PDB entry 7T54 | electron microscopy, 4.50 A resolution (low resolution: residue-level contacts below are approximate; hydrogen-bond / salt-bridge calls are withheld) | chains A and B

== Chain A (and B) ==
Protein: ABC-type bacteriocin transporter
Source organism: Acetivibrio thermocellus
Notes: chain B of this document is another copy of the same molecule, construct and numbering; everything in this record applies to it too
Reference sequence: A3DCU1 (A3DCU1_ACET2); residues 1-727 here = UniProt positions 1-727
Amino-acid sequence (730 residues; each row starts with the number of its first residue; numbers below 1 keep their minus sign (Ser-2 is residue -2)):
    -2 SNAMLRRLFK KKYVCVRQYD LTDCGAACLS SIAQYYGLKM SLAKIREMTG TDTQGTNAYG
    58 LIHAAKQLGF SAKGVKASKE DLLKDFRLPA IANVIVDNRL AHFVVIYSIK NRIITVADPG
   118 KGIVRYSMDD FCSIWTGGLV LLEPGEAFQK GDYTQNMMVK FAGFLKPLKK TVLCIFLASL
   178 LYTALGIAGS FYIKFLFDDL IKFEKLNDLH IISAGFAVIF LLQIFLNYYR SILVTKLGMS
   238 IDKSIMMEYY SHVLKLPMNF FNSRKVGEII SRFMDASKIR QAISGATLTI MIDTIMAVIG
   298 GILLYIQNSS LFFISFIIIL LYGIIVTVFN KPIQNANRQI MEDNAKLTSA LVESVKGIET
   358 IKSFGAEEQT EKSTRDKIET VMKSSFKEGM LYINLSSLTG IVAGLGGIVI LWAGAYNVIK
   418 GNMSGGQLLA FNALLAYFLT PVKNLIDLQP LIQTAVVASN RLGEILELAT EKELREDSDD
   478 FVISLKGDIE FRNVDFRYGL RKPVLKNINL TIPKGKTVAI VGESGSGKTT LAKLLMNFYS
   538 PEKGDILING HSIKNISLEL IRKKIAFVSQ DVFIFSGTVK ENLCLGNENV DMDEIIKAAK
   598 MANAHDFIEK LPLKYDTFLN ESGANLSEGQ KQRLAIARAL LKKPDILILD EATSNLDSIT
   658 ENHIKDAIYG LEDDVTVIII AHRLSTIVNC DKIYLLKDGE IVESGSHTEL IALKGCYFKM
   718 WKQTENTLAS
Not modelled in the structure: -2 to 7, 151-157, 723-727
Sequence notes: expression tag (-2 to 0)
Ligand contacts:
  - ATP (adenosine-5'-triphosphate), molecule 1: Asn259, Tyr495, Arg498, Val501, Glu520, Ser521, Gly522, Gly524, Lys525, Thr526, Thr527, His679
  - ATP, molecule 2: Ala621, Asn622, Leu623, Ser624, Glu625, Gly626, Gln627

== Chain A / chain B interface ==
Residue-residue contacts (107):
  Tyr225(A) - Ser394(B)
  Ser228(A) - Ile390(B)
  Thr232(A) - Ile390(B)
  Met236(A) - Met379(B)
  Lys240(A) - Arg372(B)
  Lys240(A) - Met379(B)
  Met244(A) - Arg372(B)
  Tyr247(A) - Ser351(B)
  Tyr247(A) - Glu368(B)
  Tyr247(A) - Thr371(B)
  Ser248(A) - Glu368(B)
  Leu251(A) - Glu364(B)
  Met255(A) - Ile355(B)
  Met255(A) - Glu356(B)
  Met255(A) - Lys359(B)
  Phe258(A) - Ile355(B)
  Asn259(A) - Asn617(B)
  Asn259(A) - Ala621(B)
  Ser260(A) - Asn617(B)
  Arg261(A) - Asn617(B)
  Lys262(A) - Phe615(B)
  Lys262(A) - Asn617(B)
  Lys262(A) - Glu618(B)
  Val263(A) - Lys353(B)
  Val263(A) - Glu618(B)
  Ile267(A) - Leu348(B)
  Ile267(A) - Val349(B)
  Phe270(A) - Leu348(B)
  Phe270(A) - Ile375(B)
  Met271(A) - Thr345(B)
  Thr345(A) - Met271(B)
  Leu348(A) - Tyr247(B)
  Leu348(A) - Ile267(B)
  Leu348(A) - Phe270(B)
  Val349(A) - Ile267(B)
  Glu350(A) - Phe570(B)
  Glu350(A) - Ser573(B)
  Glu350(A) - Glu618(B)
  Ser351(A) - Tyr247(B)
  Lys353(A) - Val263(B)
  Lys353(A) - Lys353(B)
  Gly354(A) - Phe570(B)
  Ile355(A) - Phe258(B)
  Glu356(A) - Met255(B)
  Glu356(A) - Phe535(B)
  Thr357(A) - Phe570(B)
  Thr357(A) - Arg635(B)
  Lys359(A) - Leu253(B)
  Lys359(A) - Arg559(B)
  Ser360(A) - Arg559(B)
  Phe361(A) - Arg635(B)
  Ala363(A) - Gly583(B)
  Gln366(A) - Glu578(B)
  Thr367(A) - Tyr247(B)
  Glu368(A) - Ser248(B)
  Thr371(A) - Tyr247(B)
  Arg372(A) - Lys240(B)
  Arg372(A) - Met244(B)
  Met379(A) - Met236(B)
  Met379(A) - Lys240(B)
  Ile390(A) - Ser228(B)
  Ser394(A) - Tyr225(B)
  Arg498(A) - Leu608(B)
  Arg498(A) - Pro609(B)
  Ser521(A) - Gln627(B)
  Ser521(A) - Arg630(B)
  Gly522(A) - Gln627(B)
  Arg559(A) - Lys359(B)
  Arg559(A) - Ser360(B)
  Ser566(A) - Glu356(B)
  Gln567(A) - Glu625(B)
  Asp568(A) - Glu625(B)
  Phe570(A) - Glu350(B)
  Phe570(A) - Gly354(B)
  Phe570(A) - Thr357(B)
  Ser573(A) - Glu350(B)
  Glu578(A) - Gln366(B)
  Leu582(A) - Phe361(B)
  Gly583(A) - Phe361(B)
  Gly583(A) - Ala363(B)
  Leu608(A) - Arg498(B)
  Pro609(A) - Arg498(B)
  Phe615(A) - Lys262(B)
  Asn617(A) - Asn259(B)
  Asn617(A) - Ser260(B)
  Glu618(A) - Lys262(B)
  Glu618(A) - Val263(B)
  Glu618(A) - Glu350(B)
  Ala621(A) - Asn259(B)
  Glu625(A) - Thr526(B)
  Glu625(A) - Gln567(B)
  Gln627(A) - Ser521(B)
  Gln627(A) - Gly522(B)
  Arg630(A) - Ser521(B)
  Arg635(A) - Thr357(B)
  Arg635(A) - Phe361(B)
  Ala636(A) - Phe361(B)
  Asn652(A) - His679(B)
  Leu653(A) - His679(B)
  Asp654(A) - Arg680(B)
  Asp654(A) - Leu681(B)
  Ser655(A) - Thr721(B)
  His679(A) - Asn652(B)
  His679(A) - Leu653(B)
  His679(A) - Asp654(B)
  Leu681(A) - Asp654(B)
  Thr721(A) - Ser655(B)
Also at the interface, not in a pair above, chain A (85 interface residues in all): Ile229, Met243, Leu253, Asn341, Leu344, Val352, Ile358, Ile375, Leu497, Thr526, Phe535, Phe564, Phe572, Arg680
Also at the interface, not in a pair above, chain B (87 interface residues in all): Thr232, Asp239, Met243, Leu251, Arg261, Ile266, Asn341, Leu344, Val352, Ile358, Thr367, Asn391, Leu497, Lys530, Phe572, Leu582, Ala636, Lys639

== Overview ==
85 residues of chain A and 87 residues of chain B are in contact. Bound to chain A: ATP.
Chain A and chain B are both ABC-type bacteriocin transporter (Acetivibrio thermocellus); the structure,
Cryo-EM structure of ATP-bound PCAT1 in the outward-facing conformation, was determined by electron
microscopy, deposited together with 7T56, 7T55 and 7T57.
